1U8J - chains B and C of the 3 polymer chains in the assembly; structure by X-ray diffraction, 2.24 A resolution.

[Chain B]
Name: Antibody 2F5 (heavy chain)
Organism: Homo sapiens
Notes: antibody fragment or engineered binder
Chain sequence (235 residues; each row starts with the number of its first residue; a row labelled like 35A-35B holds insertion residues (35A, then the next letters in order)):
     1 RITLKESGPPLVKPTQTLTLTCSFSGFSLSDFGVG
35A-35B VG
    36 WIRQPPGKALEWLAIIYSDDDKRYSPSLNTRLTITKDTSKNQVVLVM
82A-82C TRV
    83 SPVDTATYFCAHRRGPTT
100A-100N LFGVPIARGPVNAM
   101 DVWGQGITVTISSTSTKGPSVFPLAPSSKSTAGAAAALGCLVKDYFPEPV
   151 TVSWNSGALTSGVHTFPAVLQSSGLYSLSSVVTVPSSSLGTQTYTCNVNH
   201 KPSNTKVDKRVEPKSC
Disordered / not traced: 127-132, 190-191
Cystine bridges: Cys22-Cys92, Cys140-Cys196

[Chain C]
Name: GP41 peptide
Chain sequence (7 residues; numbered 1 to 7; the number before each row is that of its first residue):
     1 ELDKWAG

[Chain B / chain C interface]
Contacting residue pairs - 11 pairs, chain B then chain C:
  Gly33(B) - Trp5(C)
  Tyr52(B) - Lys4(C)
  Tyr52(B) - Trp5(C)
  Asp54(B) - Lys4(C)  salt bridge
  Asp56(B) - Lys4(C)  salt bridge
  Arg58(B) - Glu1(C)  salt bridge
  Arg95(B) - Asp3(C)  salt bridge
  Pro98(B) - Trp5(C)  hydrophobic
  Arg100H(B) - Trp5(C)  hydrogen bond (side chain-backbone)
  Arg100H(B) - Ala6(C)
  Val100K(B) - Trp5(C)  hydrophobic
Also at the interface, not in a pair above, chain B (10 interface residues in all): Phe32
Also at the interface, not in a pair above, chain C (6 interface residues in all): Gly7

[Overview]
10 residues of chain B and 6 residues of chain C are in contact, with 1 hydrogen bond and 4 salt bridges.
Among the polar pairs are Asp54(B)-Lys4(C), Asp56(B)-Lys4(C) and Arg58(B)-Glu1(C).
Here chain B is Antibody 2F5 (heavy chain) (Homo sapiens) and chain C is GP41 peptide. Entry 1U8J (Crystal
structure of the HIV-1 Cross Neutralizing Monoclonal Antibody 2F5 in complex with gp41 Peptide ELDKWAG) was
determined by X-ray diffraction together with 1U8H, 1U8I, 1U8L, 1U8M, 1U8N, 1U8O and 14 further entries from
the same study.
